1GIH - chain A; structure by X-ray diffraction, 2.80 A resolution.

[Chain A]
Protein: Cell division protein kinase 2
Source organism: Homo sapiens
Notes: EC 2.7.1.37
UniProtKB: P24941 (CDK2_HUMAN); numbering as in UniProt (aligned over 1-298)
Sequence (298 residues; each row starts with the number of its first residue):
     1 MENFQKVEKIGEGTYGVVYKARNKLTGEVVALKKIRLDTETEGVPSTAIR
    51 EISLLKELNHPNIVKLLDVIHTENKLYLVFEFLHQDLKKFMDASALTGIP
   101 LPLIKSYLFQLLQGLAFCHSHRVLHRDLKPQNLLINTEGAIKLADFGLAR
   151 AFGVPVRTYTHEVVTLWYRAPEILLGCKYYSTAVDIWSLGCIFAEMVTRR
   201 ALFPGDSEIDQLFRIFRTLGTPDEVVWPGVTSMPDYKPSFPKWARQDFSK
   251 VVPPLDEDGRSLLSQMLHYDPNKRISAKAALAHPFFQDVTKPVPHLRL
Unresolved in the structure: 37-44, 150-163
Small-molecule neighbours: 1PU (1-(5-oxo-2,3,5,9b-tetrahydro-1H-pyrrolo[2,1-a]isoindol-9-yl)-3-pyridin-2-yl-urea): Ile10, Glu12, Val18, Ala31, Lys33, Val64, Phe80, Glu81, Phe82, Leu83, His84, Gln85, Asp86, Gln131, Asn132, Leu134, Ala144, Asp145
UniProt features mapped onto this chain:
  - active site: Asp127 (Proton acceptor)
  - binding site (ATP): Ile10 to Val18, Lys33, Glu81 to Leu83, Asp86, Lys129 to Asn132, Asp145
  - binding site (Mg(2+)): Asn132, Asp145
  - site (CDK7 binding): Lys9, Lys88, Lys89, Leu166
  - modified residue: Met1 (N-acetylmethionine), Lys6 (N6-acetyllysine), Thr14 (Phosphothreonine), Tyr15 (Phosphotyrosine), Tyr19 (Phosphotyrosine), Thr160 (Phosphothreonine)
  - natural variant: Pro45 (P45L: In a glioblastoma multiforme sample)
  - mutagenesis: Lys9 (K9F: Reduced phosphorylation by CAK), Thr14 (T14A: 2-fold increase in activity), Tyr15 (Y15F: 2-fold increase in activity), Lys88 to Lys89 (Reduced phosphorylation by CAK), Thr160 (T160A: Abolishes activity), Leu166 (L166R: Reduced phosphorylation by CAK and reduced kinase activity)
From the paper describing this entry:
  - binding site for 1PU: Leu83
  - specificity-determining residues: Lys89 (proposed by the authors, not directly observed)

[Overview]
Bound to chain A: compound 1PU. Curated annotation (UniProt) lists active-site residue Asp127, 19 ATP-binding
residues, Mg2+-binding residues Asn132 and Asp145 and 7 mutagenesis sites. The paper reports a binding site
for 1PU at Leu83; the specificity determinant Lys89.
Chain A is Cell division protein kinase 2 (Homo sapiens); the structure, Human cyclin dependent kinase 2
complexed with the CDK4 inhibitor, was determined by X-ray diffraction together with 1GII and 1GIJ from the
same study.
